5ESO - chains A and B of the 4 polymer chains in the assembly; structure by X-ray diffraction, 2.05 A resolution.

# Chain A (and B)
Protein: 2-succinyl-5-enolpyruvyl-6-hydroxy-3-cyclohexene-1-carboxylate synthase
Source organism: Mycobacterium tuberculosis (strain ATCC 25618 / H37Rv)
Notes: EC 2.2.1.9; chain B of this document is another copy of the same molecule, construct and numbering; everything in this record applies to it too
UniProt: P9WK11 (MEND_MYCTU); residue numbers follow UniProt; this construct covers 1-554
Chain sequence (574 residues; row label = number of the first residue in the row; numbers below 1 keep their minus sign (Met-19 is residue -19)):
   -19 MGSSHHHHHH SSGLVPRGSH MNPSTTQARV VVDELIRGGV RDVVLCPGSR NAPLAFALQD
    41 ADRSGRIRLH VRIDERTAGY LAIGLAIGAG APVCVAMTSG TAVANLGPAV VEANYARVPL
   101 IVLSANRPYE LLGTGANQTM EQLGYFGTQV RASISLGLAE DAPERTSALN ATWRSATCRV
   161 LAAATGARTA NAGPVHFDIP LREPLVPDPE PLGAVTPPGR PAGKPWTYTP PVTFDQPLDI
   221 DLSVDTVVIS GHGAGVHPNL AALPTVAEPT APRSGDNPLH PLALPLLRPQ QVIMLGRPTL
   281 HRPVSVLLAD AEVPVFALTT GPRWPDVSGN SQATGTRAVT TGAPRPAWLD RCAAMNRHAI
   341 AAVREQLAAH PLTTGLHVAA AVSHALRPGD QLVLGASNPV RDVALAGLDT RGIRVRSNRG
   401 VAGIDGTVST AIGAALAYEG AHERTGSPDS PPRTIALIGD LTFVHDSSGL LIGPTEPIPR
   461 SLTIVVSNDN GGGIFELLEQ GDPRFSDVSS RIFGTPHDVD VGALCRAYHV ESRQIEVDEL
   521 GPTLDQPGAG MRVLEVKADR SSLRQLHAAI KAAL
Disordered / not traced: -19 to 0, 190-194, 471-486, 494-496, 528 (chain B: -19 to 0, 192-194, 472-485, 527-528)
Differences from the reference sequence: initiating methionine (-19); expression tag (-18 to 0)
Bound ions: Mg2+: Asp440, Asp469
Ligand contacts:
  - isochorismic acid (ISC; (5S,6S)-5-[(1-carboxyethenyl)oxy]-6-hydroxycyclohexa-1,3-diene-1-carboxylic acid): Gly28, Ser29, Arg30, Thr78, Arg107, Asn117, Gln118
  - thiamine diphosphate (TPP): Pro27, Gly28, Glu55, Thr78, Thr81, Ala82, Asn85, Gln118

# Interface between chain A and chain B
Residue-residue contacts (11):
  Glu110(A) with Gly137(B)
  Gly113(A) with Arg159(B)
  Thr114(A) with Arg159(B)
  Leu136(A) with Glu110(B)
  Gly137(A) with Glu110(B)
  Glu140(A) with Arg182(B), salt bridge
  Arg145(A) with Arg182(B)
  Arg159(A) with Gly113(B); Thr114(B)
  Arg182(A) with Glu140(B), salt bridge; Arg145(B)
Interface residues without a listed pair, chain A (10 interface residues in all): Leu138
Interface residues without a listed pair, chain B (9 interface residues in all): Leu138

# Overview
10 residues of chain A face 9 of chain B across their interface, with 2 salt bridges. The salt-bridged pair is
Glu140(A)-Arg182(B). Ligands of chain A: isochorismic acid and thiamine diphosphate. Asp440(A) and Asp469(A)
form the Mg2+ site.
Chain A and chain B are both 2-succinyl-5-enolpyruvyl-6-hydroxy-3-cyclohexene-1-carboxylate synthase
(Mycobacterium tuberculosis (strain ATCC 25618 / H37Rv)); the structure, Crystal Structure of M. tuberculosis
MenD with ThDP, Mg2+ and Isochorismate bound, was determined by X-ray diffraction (same publication as 5ERX,
5ERY, 5ESD, 5ESS and 5ESU).
